PDB entry 1X8S | X-ray diffraction, 2.50 A resolution | chains A and B

[Chain A]
Protein: CG5884-pa
Organism: Drosophila melanogaster
Chain sequence (102 residues; numbered 154 to 255; the number before each row is that of its first residue):
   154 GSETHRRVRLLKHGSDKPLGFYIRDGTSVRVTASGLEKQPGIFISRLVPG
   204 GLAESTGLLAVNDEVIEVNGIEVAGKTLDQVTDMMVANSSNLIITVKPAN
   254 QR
Not modelled in the structure: 154-155, 254-255
Construct notes: cloning artifact (154-155)
What the authors report for this chain:
  - conformationally variable residues (loop rearrangement): Leu163 to Pro171

[Chain B]
Protein: Pals1 peptide
Chain sequence (12 residues; numbered 29 to 40; the number before each row is that of its first residue):
    29 YPKHREMAVDCP
Not modelled in the structure: 29-31

[How chain A and chain B interact]
Pairs across the interface (28):
  Lys165(A) with Asp38(B), salt bridge
  Pro171(A) with Asp38(B); Pro40(B)
  Leu172(A) with Asp38(B)
  Gly173(A) with Val37(B); Asp38(B), hydrogen bond (backbone-backbone)
  Phe174(A) with Ala36(B); Val37(B), hydrogen bond (backbone-backbone); Cys39(B), hydrogen bond (backbone-side chain)
  Tyr175(A) with Met35(B); Ala36(B), hydrophobic; Cys39(B), hydrophobic
  Ile176(A) with Glu34(B); Met35(B), hydrogen bond (backbone-backbone)
  Arg177(A) with His32(B); Arg33(B); Glu34(B)
  Asp178(A) with His32(B), hydrogen bond (backbone-side chain); Arg33(B), salt bridge
  Gly179(A) with His32(B)
  Ser198(A) with Glu34(B), hydrogen bond
  Arg199(A) with Glu34(B), salt bridge
  Leu231(A) with Arg33(B)
  Asp232(A) with Arg33(B), salt bridge; Met35(B)
  Thr235(A) with Met35(B); Ala36(B)
  Met238(A) with Val37(B), hydrophobic
Other interface residues (no listed pair), chain A (18 interface residues in all): Val201, Val239
Interface features reported in the paper:
  - specific contacts: Lys165(A)-Asp38(B)
  - interface residues, chain A: Lys165(A)

[In short]
Chain A and chain B form an interface of 18 and 9 residues respectively, with 6 hydrogen bonds and 4 salt
bridges. Polar pairs include Lys165(A)-Asp38(B), Asp178(A)-Arg33(B) and Arg199(A)-Glu34(B). The authors report
a contact between Lys165(A) and Asp38(B). From the paper: the interface residue Lys165(A); conformational
variability at Leu163(A).
Here chain A is CG5884-pa (Drosophila melanogaster) and chain B is Pals1 peptide. Entry 1X8S (Structure of the
Par-6 PDZ domain with a Pals1 internal ligand) was determined by X-ray diffraction.
